Entry 3T38 (X-ray diffraction, 2.20 A resolution); this record covers chains A and B.

[Chain A (and B)]
Name: Arsenate Reductase
Source organism: Corynebacterium glutamicum
Notes: EC 1.-.-.-; chain B of this document is another copy of the same molecule, construct and numbering; everything in this record applies to it too
UniProt: Q8NQC6 (Q8NQC6_CORGL); numbering as in UniProt (aligned over 1-213)
Amino-acid sequence (213 residues; each row starts with the number of its first residue):
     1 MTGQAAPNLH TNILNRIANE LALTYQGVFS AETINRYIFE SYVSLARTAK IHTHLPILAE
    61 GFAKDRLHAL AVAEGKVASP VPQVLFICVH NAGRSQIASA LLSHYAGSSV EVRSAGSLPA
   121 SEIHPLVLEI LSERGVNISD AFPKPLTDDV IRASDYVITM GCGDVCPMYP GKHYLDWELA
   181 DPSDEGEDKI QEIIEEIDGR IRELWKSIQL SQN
Unresolved in the structure: 1-8, 180-184, 213 (chain B: 1-8, 78-79, 180-191, 213)
Modified positions: Mse-1 (selenomethionine); Mse-160 (selenomethionine; parent Met); Mse-168 (selenomethionine; parent Met)
Small-molecule neighbours: (4S,5S)-1,2-dithiane-4,5-diol (D1D): Thr-33, Arg-36, Tyr-37, Glu-40, Arg-66
What the authors report for this chain:
  - catalytic residues: Cys-88, Cys-162, Cys-166
  - contacts within the chain: Cys-88/Val-89 (backbone contact), Cys-88/Ser-95, Cys-88/Cys-162, Cys-88/Asn-91, Asn-91/Lys-144 (hydrogen bond)
  - catalytic residues: Glu-178, Glu-187 (proposed by the authors, not directly observed)
  - conformationally variable residues (order/disorder transition): Ala-180 to Glu-185

[How chain A and chain B interact]
Pairs across the interface (69; chain A residue first):
  Thr-11(A) with Mse-168(B); Tyr-169(B)
  Val-28(A) with Glu-32(B)
  Phe-29(A) with Glu-32(B)
  Ser-30(A) with Ser-30(B), hydrogen bond; Glu-32(B), hydrogen bond (backbone-side chain)
  Glu-32(A) with Phe-29(B); Ser-30(B), hydrogen bond (side chain-backbone); Thr-33(B), hydrogen bond
  Thr-33(A) with Glu-32(B), hydrogen bond; Thr-33(B), hydrogen bond
  Arg-36(A) with Tyr-37(B); Leu-70(B); Asp-148(B), salt bridge; Asp-149(B); Arg-152(B)
  Tyr-37(A) with Arg-36(B); Glu-40(B)
  Phe-39(A) with Asp-148(B); Arg-152(B); Tyr-169(B)
  Glu-40(A) with Tyr-37(B); Arg-66(B), salt bridge; Thr-147(B); Asp-148(B), hydrogen bond (side chain-backbone); Asp-149(B), hydrogen bond (side chain-backbone)
  Tyr-42(A) with Pro-167(B), hydrophobic
  Val-43(A) with Leu-146(B); Thr-147(B); Asp-148(B); Pro-167(B), hydrophobic
  Ala-46(A) with Val-165(B)
  Arg-47(A) with Arg-47(B); Gly-116(B); Ser-117(B); Pro-145(B); Leu-146(B), hydrogen bond (side chain-backbone); Val-165(B)
  Thr-48(A) with Leu-118(B)
  Lys-50(A) with Asp-164(B)
  Ile-51(A) with Asp-164(B), hydrogen bond (backbone-backbone)
  Arg-66(A) with Glu-40(B), salt bridge
  Leu-70(A) with Arg-36(B)
  Gly-116(A) with Arg-47(B)
  Ser-117(A) with Arg-47(B), hydrogen bond (backbone-side chain)
  Leu-118(A) with Arg-47(B); Thr-48(B)
  Pro-145(A) with Arg-47(B)
  Leu-146(A) with Val-43(B); Arg-47(B), hydrogen bond (backbone-side chain)
  Thr-147(A) with Glu-40(B)
  Asp-148(A) with Arg-36(B), salt bridge; Phe-39(B); Glu-40(B), hydrogen bond (backbone-side chain); Val-43(B)
  Asp-149(A) with Arg-36(B); Glu-40(B), hydrogen bond (backbone-side chain)
  Arg-152(A) with Arg-36(B); Phe-39(B)
  Asp-164(A) with Lys-50(B); Ile-51(B), hydrogen bond (backbone-backbone)
  Val-165(A) with Ala-46(B); Arg-47(B); Lys-50(B); Ile-51(B)
  Cys-166(A) with Ile-51(B)
  Pro-167(A) with Val-43(B), hydrophobic; Ile-51(B)
  Tyr-169(A) with Phe-39(B)
Also at the interface, not in a pair above, chain A (36 interface residues in all): Asn-15, Ile-151, Cys-162
Also at the interface, not in a pair above, chain B (37 interface residues in all): Thr-11, Val-28, Tyr-42, Lys-76, Ile-151, Cys-166, Pro-170

[Overview]
The interface between chain A and chain B involves 36 residues on one side and 37 on the other, with 15
hydrogen bonds and 4 salt bridges. Polar pairs include Arg-36(A)/Asp-148(B), Glu-40(A)/Arg-66(B) and
Ser-30(A)/Ser-30(B). Ligands of chain A: (4S,5S)-1,2-dithiane-4,5-diol. From the paper: catalytic residues
Cys-88(A), Cys-162(A) and Cys-166(A) among others; conformational variability at Ala-180(A).
Chain A and chain B are both Arsenate Reductase (Corynebacterium glutamicum); the structure, Corynebacterium
glutamicum thioredoxin-dependent arsenate reductase Cg_ArsC1', was determined by X-ray diffraction, deposited
together with 3RH0.
